PDB entry 9BZI | electron microscopy, 3.99 A resolution | chains A and C of the 4 polymer chains in the assembly

[Chain A]
Name: Ribonucleoside-diphosphate reductase subunit alpha
Source organism: Bacillus subtilis
Notes: EC 1.17.4.1
UniProt: P50620 (RIR1_BACSU); numbering as in UniProt (aligned over 1-700)
Chain sequence (700 residues; numbered 1 to 700; the number before each row is that of its first residue):
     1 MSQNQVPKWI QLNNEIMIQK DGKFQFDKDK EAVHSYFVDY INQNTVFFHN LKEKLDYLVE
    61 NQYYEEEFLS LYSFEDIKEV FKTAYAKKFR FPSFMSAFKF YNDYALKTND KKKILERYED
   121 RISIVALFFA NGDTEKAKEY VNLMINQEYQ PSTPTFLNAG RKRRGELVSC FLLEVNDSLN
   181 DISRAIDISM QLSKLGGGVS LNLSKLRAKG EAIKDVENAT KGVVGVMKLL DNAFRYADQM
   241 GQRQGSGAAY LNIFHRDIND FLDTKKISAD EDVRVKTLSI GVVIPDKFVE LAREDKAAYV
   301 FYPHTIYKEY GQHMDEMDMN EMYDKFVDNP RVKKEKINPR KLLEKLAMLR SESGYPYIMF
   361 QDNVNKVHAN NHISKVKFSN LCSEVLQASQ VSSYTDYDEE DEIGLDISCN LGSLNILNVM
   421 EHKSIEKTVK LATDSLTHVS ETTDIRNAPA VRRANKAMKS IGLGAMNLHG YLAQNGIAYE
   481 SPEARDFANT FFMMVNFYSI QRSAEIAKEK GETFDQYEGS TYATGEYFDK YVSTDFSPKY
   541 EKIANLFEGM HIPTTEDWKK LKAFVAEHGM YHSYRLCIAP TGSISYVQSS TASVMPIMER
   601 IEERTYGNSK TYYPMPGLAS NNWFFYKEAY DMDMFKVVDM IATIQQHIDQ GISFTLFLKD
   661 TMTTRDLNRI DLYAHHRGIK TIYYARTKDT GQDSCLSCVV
Disordered / not traced: 1-5, 689-700
Swiss-Prot annotation at these positions:
  - active site: Asn380 (Proton acceptor), Cys382 (Cysteine radical intermediate), Glu384 (Proton acceptor)
  - binding site (substrate): Thr153, Ser169, Cys170, Gly198, Asn380 to Glu384, Pro580 to Ile584
  - site: Cys170 (Important for hydrogen atom transfer), Asp177 (Allosteric effector binding), Arg207 (Allosteric effector binding), Cys409 (Important for hydrogen atom transfer), Tyr683 (Important for electron transfer), Tyr684 (Important for electron transfer), Cys695 (Interacts with thioredoxin/glutaredoxin), Cys698 (Interacts with thioredoxin/glutaredoxin)
  - mutagenesis: His255 (H255Y: In ts-A 73; temperature-sensitive lethal mutation)
Small-molecule neighbours:
  - ATP (adenosine-5'-triphosphate): Val33, His34, Phe37, Asn42, Phe89, Arg90, Phe91, Arg117
  - GDP (guanosine-5'-diphosphate): Val46, Phe47, Phe48, His49, Asn50, Leu51, Lys54, Lys78, Phe81, Lys82, Tyr85, Asp120
  - dTTP (TTP), molecule 1: Asp177, Ser178, Leu179, Ile182, Leu206, Arg207, Ala212, Ile213, Lys214, Ala219, Thr220, Lys221, His304
  - dTTP (TTP), molecule 2: Lys194, Tyr236, Ala237, Asp238, Met240
Reported in the primary citation:
  - catalytic residues: Cys170, Cys382, Cys409, Tyr684 (citing earlier work)

[Chain C]
Name: Ribonucleoside-diphosphate reductase subunit beta
Source organism: Bacillus subtilis
Notes: EC 1.17.4.1
UniProt: P50621 (RIR2_BACSU); residues 1-329 here = UniProt positions 1-329
Chain sequence (350 residues; each row starts with the number of its first residue; numbers below 1 keep their minus sign (Met-20 is residue -20)):
   -20 MGSSHHHHHH SSGLVPRGSH MMTKIYDAAN WSKHEDDFTQ MFYNQNVKQF WLPEEIALNG
    40 DLLTWKYLGK NEQDTYMKVL AGLTLLDTEQ GNTGMPIVAE HVDGHQRKAV LNFMAMMENA
   100 VHAKSYSNIF MTLAPTETIN EVFEWVKQNK YLQKKAQMIV GLYKAIQKDD EISLFKAMVA
   160 SVYLESFLFY SGFYYPLYFY GQGKLMQSGE IINLILRDEA IHGVYVGLLA QEIYNKQTEE
   220 KKAELREFAI DLLNQLYENE LEYTEDLYDQ VGLSHDVKKF IRYNANKALM NLGFDPYFEE
   280 EDINPIVLNG LNTKTKSHDF FSMKGNGYKK ATVEPLKDDD FYFEDEKEQI
Disordered / not traced: -20 to 15, 291-308, 323-329
Sequence notes: initiating methionine (-20); expression tag (-19 to 0)
Swiss-Prot annotation at these positions:
  - active site: Tyr105
  - binding site (Fe cation): Asp66, Glu97, His101, Glu164, Glu198, His201
Bound ions: Mn2+ site 1: Asp66, Glu97, His101, Glu198; Mn2+ site 2: Glu97, Glu164, Glu198, His201
Reported in the primary citation:
  - catalytic residues: Trp30 (citing earlier work)

[How chain A and chain C interact]
Residue-residue contacts (31; chain A residue first):
  Ala292(A) - Phe320(C)
  Arg293(A) - Phe320(C)
  Arg293(A) - Tyr321(C)
  Arg340(A) - Leu315(C)  hydrogen bond (side chain-backbone)
  Arg340(A) - Lys316(C)
  Arg340(A) - Asp317(C)  salt bridge
  Arg340(A) - Phe320(C)
  Leu343(A) - Leu315(C)  hydrophobic
  Leu343(A) - Phe320(C)  hydrophobic
  Glu344(A) - Pro314(C)
  Glu344(A) - Leu315(C)  hydrogen bond (side chain-backbone)
  Ser351(A) - Ala310(C)
  Glu352(A) - Lys309(C)
  Thr663(A) - Thr311(C)
  Thr663(A) - Glu313(C)
  Thr664(A) - Thr311(C)  hydrogen bond (backbone-backbone)
  Thr664(A) - Val312(C)
  Thr664(A) - Glu313(C)
  Arg665(A) - Glu313(C)  salt bridge
  Arg665(A) - Pro314(C)
  Arg665(A) - Lys316(C)
  Arg665(A) - Asp319(C)  salt bridge
  Asn668(A) - Leu315(C)
  Arg669(A) - Asp318(C)
  Arg669(A) - Asp319(C)  salt bridge
  Arg669(A) - Phe322(C)
  Leu672(A) - Asp319(C)
  Leu672(A) - Phe320(C)  hydrophobic
  Leu672(A) - Phe322(C)
  Tyr673(A) - Phe322(C)
  His676(A) - Phe322(C)
Other interface residues (no listed pair), chain A (19 interface residues in all): Val289, Phe635, Thr661, Met662

[Summary]
The interface between chain A and chain C involves 19 residues on one side and 14 on the other, with 3
hydrogen bonds and 4 salt bridges. Polar pairs include Arg340(A)-Asp317(C), Arg665(A)-Glu313(C) and
Arg665(A)-Asp319(C). Bound to chain A: ATP, GDP and dTTP. The paper reports catalytic residues Cys170(A),
Cys382(A) and Trp30(C) among others.
Chain A is Ribonucleoside-diphosphate reductase subunit alpha and chain C is Ribonucleoside-diphosphate
reductase subunit beta, both from Bacillus subtilis; the structure, Class 31 model for combined refinement of
Bacillus subtilis ribonucleotide reductase complex, was determined by electron microscopy (same publication as
9BW3, 9BWX, 9BX2, 9BX3, 9BX6, 9BX8 and 39 further entries).
